Entry 2J9B (X-ray diffraction, 1.50 A resolution); this record covers chains A and B.

== Chain A (and B) ==
Name: Cytochrome C'
Organism: Rhodocyclus gelatinosus
Notes: chain B of this document is another copy of the same molecule, construct and numbering; everything in this record applies to it too
Reference sequence: P00142 (CYCP_RHOGE); residues 1-129 here = UniProt positions 1-129
Chain sequence (129 residues; row label = number of the first residue in the row):
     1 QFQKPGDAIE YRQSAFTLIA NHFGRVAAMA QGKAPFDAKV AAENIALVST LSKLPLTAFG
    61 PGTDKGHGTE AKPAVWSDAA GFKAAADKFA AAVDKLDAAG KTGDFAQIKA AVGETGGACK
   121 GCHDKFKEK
Not modelled in the structure: 128-129 (chain B: fully traced)
Glycans and other covalent adducts: heme c (HEC) linked to Cys-119, Cys-122
Metal / ion sites: heme c Fe near His-123 (its only coordinating residue here)
Ligand contacts: heme c (HEC): Ile-9, Arg-12, Gln-13, Phe-16, Thr-17, Ile-19, Ala-20, Phe-23, Leu-56, Phe-59, Thr-69, Glu-70, Ala-71, Val-75, Phe-82, Ala-85, Ala-86, Phe-89, Thr-115, Ala-118, His-123, Phe-126, Lys-127
Swiss-Prot annotation at these positions:
  - binding site (heme c): Arg-12, Gln-13, Thr-69, Glu-70, Cys-119, Cys-122, His-123

== How chain A and chain B interact ==
Contacting residue pairs (24; chain A residue first):
  Gln-1(A) with Asn-21(B), hydrogen bond (backbone-side chain); Arg-25(B)
  Phe-2(A) with Asn-21(B)
  Tyr-11(A) with Leu-18(B), hydrophobic; Asn-21(B); His-22(B), hydrogen bond; Arg-25(B)
  Ser-14(A) with Ser-14(B); Thr-17(B)
  Ala-15(A) with Leu-18(B), hydrophobic
  Thr-17(A) with Ser-14(B)
  Leu-18(A) with Tyr-11(B), hydrophobic; Ala-15(B), hydrophobic; Leu-18(B), hydrophobic; Leu-51(B), hydrophobic
  Asn-21(A) with Gln-1(B), hydrogen bond (side chain-backbone); Phe-2(B); Tyr-11(B)
  His-22(A) with Tyr-11(B), hydrogen bond
  Arg-25(A) with Gln-1(B)
  Leu-47(A) with Thr-50(B); Leu-54(B), hydrophobic
  Thr-50(A) with Leu-47(B)
  Leu-51(A) with Leu-51(B), hydrophobic
Other interface residues (no listed pair), chain A (15 interface residues in all): Glu-10, Leu-54
Other interface residues (no listed pair), chain B (15 interface residues in all): Glu-10

== Overview ==
Chain A and chain B each contribute 15 residues to their interface; the contacts include 4 hydrogen bonds.
Among the polar pairs are Gln-1(A)/Asn-21(B) and Tyr-11(A)/His-22(B). Covalently linked heme c: at Cys-122(A).
From UniProt: 7 heme c-binding residues on chain A.
Both chains are Cytochrome C' (Rhodocyclus gelatinosus). Entry 2J9B (The crystal structure of cytochrome C'
from rubrivivax gelatinosus at 1.5 A resolution and ph 6.3) was determined by X-ray diffraction (same
publication as 2J8W).
